7P6K - chains A and F of the 9 polymer chains in the assembly; structure by electron microscopy, 3.80 A resolution.

# Chain A (and F)
Name: Volume-regulated anion channel subunit LRRC8A
Organism: Mus musculus
Notes: chain F of this document is another copy of the same molecule, construct and numbering; everything in this record applies to it too
UniProt: Q80WG5 (LRC8A_MOUSE); residues 1-810 here = UniProt positions 1-810
Amino-acid sequence (810 residues; each row starts with the number of its first residue):
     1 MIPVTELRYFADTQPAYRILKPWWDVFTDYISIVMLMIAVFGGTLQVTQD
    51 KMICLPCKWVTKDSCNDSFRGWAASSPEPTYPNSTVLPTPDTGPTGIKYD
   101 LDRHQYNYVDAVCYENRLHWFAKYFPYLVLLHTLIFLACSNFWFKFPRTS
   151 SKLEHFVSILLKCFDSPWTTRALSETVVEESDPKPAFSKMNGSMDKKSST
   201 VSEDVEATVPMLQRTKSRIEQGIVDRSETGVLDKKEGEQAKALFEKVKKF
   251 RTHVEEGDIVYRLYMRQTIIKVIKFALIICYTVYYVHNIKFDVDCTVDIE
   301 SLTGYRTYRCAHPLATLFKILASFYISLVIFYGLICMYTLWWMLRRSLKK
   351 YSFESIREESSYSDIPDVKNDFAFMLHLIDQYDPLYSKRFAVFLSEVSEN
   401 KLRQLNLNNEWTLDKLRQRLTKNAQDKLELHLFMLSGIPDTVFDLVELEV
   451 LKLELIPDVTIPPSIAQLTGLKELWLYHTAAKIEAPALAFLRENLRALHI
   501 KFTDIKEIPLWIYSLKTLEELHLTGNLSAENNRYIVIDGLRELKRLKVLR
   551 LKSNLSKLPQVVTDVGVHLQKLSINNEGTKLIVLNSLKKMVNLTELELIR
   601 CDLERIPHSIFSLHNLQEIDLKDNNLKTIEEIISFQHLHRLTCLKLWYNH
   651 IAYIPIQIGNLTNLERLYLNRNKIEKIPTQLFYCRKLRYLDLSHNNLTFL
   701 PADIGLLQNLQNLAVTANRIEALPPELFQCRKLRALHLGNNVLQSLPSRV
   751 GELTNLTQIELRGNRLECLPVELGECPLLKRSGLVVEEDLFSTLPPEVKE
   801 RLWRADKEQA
Unresolved in the structure: 1-14, 69-91, 177-229, 809-810
Curated features (UniProtKB/Swiss-Prot):
  - motif: Leu-706, Leu-707 (Di-leucine motif)
  - site: Arg-103 (Required for anion selectivity)
  - modified residue: Met-1 (N-acetylmethionine), Thr-200 (Phosphothreonine), Ser-202 (Phosphoserine), Thr-215 (Phosphothreonine), Ser-217 (Phosphoserine)
  - glycosylation (N-linked (GlcNAc...) asparagine): Asn-66, Asn-83
  - natural variant: Phe-443 to Ala-810 (deletion: In ebo)
  - mutagenesis: Val-40 (V40D: Abolishes activity in hypotonic solution), Thr-44 (T44D: Abolishes activity in hypotonic solution), Val-47 (V47D: Abolishes activity in hypotonic solution; V47K/N: Impairs activity in hypotonic solution), Thr-48 (T48D: Abolishes activity in hypotonic solution; T48W/Y/K/N: Impairs activity in hypotonic solution), Arg-103 (R103A: No effect on anion channel activity. Impairs channel selectivity, so that the channel is also permeable to Na(+) ions)
Disulfides: Cys-54/Cys-310, Cys-57/Cys-65, Cys-113/Cys-295

# Chain A / chain F interface
Residue-residue contacts - 51 pairs, chain A then chain F:
  Phe-41(A) / Val-47(F)  hydrophobic
  Leu-45(A) / Val-47(F)  hydrophobic
  Gln-49(A) / Val-47(F)  hydrogen bond (side chain-backbone)
  Gln-49(A) / Thr-48(F)
  Ile-53(A) / His-104(F)
  Ile-53(A) / Asn-107(F)
  Ile-53(A) / Tyr-108(F)  hydrophobic
  Cys-54(A) / His-104(F)  hydrogen bond (backbone-side chain)
  Leu-55(A) / His-104(F)
  Leu-55(A) / Gln-105(F)
  Leu-55(A) / Tyr-108(F)  hydrophobic
  Leu-55(A) / Leu-302(F)  hydrophobic
  Pro-56(A) / Leu-302(F)
  Cys-57(A) / Leu-302(F)  hydrophobic
  Trp-59(A) / Ser-301(F)
  Cys-65(A) / Ser-301(F)
  Cys-65(A) / Leu-302(F)  hydrophobic
  Asp-67(A) / Ser-301(F)
  Pro-94(A) / Lys-58(F)  hydrogen bond (backbone-side chain)
  Pro-94(A) / Gly-304(F)
  Pro-94(A) / Tyr-305(F)
  Thr-95(A) / Asp-100(F)  hydrogen bond
  Thr-95(A) / Thr-303(F)
  Thr-95(A) / Tyr-305(F)
  Gly-96(A) / Tyr-99(F)  hydrogen bond (backbone-backbone)
  Gly-96(A) / Asp-100(F)
  Gly-96(A) / Leu-101(F)
  Gly-96(A) / Thr-303(F)
  Gly-96(A) / Tyr-305(F)  hydrogen bond (backbone-side chain)
  Ile-97(A) / Gln-105(F)  hydrogen bond (backbone-side chain)
  Ile-97(A) / Glu-300(F)
  Ile-97(A) / Ser-301(F)
  Ile-97(A) / Leu-302(F)
  Ile-97(A) / Thr-303(F)
  Lys-98(A) / Asp-100(F)  salt bridge
  Tyr-99(A) / Gln-105(F)
  Tyr-99(A) / Ser-301(F)
  Tyr-99(A) / Leu-302(F)  hydrogen bond (side chain-backbone)
  Arg-103(A) / Arg-103(F)
  Tyr-106(A) / Asp-102(F)  hydrogen bond
  Tyr-106(A) / His-104(F)
  Asp-110(A) / His-104(F)  salt bridge
  Phe-291(A) / Ala-111(F)
  Phe-291(A) / Val-112(F)  hydrophobic
  Phe-291(A) / Glu-115(F)
  Arg-309(A) / Tyr-108(F)
  Arg-309(A) / Leu-302(F)
  Ala-311(A) / Tyr-108(F)  hydrophobic
  Thr-316(A) / Glu-115(F)
  Thr-316(A) / Tyr-124(F)  hydrogen bond
  Leu-317(A) / Tyr-127(F)
Also at the interface, not in a pair above, chain A (30 interface residues in all): Ser-68, Leu-101, Cys-310, Pro-313, Ile-320

# In short
30 residues of chain A face 23 of chain F across their interface; the contacts include 10 hydrogen bonds and 2
salt bridges. Polar pairs include Lys-98(A)/Asp-100(F), Asp-110(A)/His-104(F) and Gln-49(A)/Val-47(F). Curated
annotation (UniProt) lists 5 mutagenesis sites on chain A.
Chain A and chain F are both Volume-regulated anion channel subunit LRRC8A (Mus musculus); the structure,
Structure of homomeric LRRC8A Volume-Regulated Anion Channel in complex with synthetic nanobody Sb5, was
determined by electron microscopy (same publication as 7P5V, 7P5W, 7P5Y and 7P60).
